PDB entry 3HOV | X-ray diffraction, 3.50 A resolution | chains B and P of the 15 polymer chains in the assembly

== Chain B ==
Name: DNA-directed RNA polymerase II subunit RPB2
Source organism: Saccharomyces cerevisiae
Notes: EC 2.7.7.6
Reference sequence: P08518 (RPB2_YEAST); residues 1-1224 here = UniProt positions 1-1224
Chain sequence (1224 residues; numbered 1 to 1224; the number before each row is that of its first residue):
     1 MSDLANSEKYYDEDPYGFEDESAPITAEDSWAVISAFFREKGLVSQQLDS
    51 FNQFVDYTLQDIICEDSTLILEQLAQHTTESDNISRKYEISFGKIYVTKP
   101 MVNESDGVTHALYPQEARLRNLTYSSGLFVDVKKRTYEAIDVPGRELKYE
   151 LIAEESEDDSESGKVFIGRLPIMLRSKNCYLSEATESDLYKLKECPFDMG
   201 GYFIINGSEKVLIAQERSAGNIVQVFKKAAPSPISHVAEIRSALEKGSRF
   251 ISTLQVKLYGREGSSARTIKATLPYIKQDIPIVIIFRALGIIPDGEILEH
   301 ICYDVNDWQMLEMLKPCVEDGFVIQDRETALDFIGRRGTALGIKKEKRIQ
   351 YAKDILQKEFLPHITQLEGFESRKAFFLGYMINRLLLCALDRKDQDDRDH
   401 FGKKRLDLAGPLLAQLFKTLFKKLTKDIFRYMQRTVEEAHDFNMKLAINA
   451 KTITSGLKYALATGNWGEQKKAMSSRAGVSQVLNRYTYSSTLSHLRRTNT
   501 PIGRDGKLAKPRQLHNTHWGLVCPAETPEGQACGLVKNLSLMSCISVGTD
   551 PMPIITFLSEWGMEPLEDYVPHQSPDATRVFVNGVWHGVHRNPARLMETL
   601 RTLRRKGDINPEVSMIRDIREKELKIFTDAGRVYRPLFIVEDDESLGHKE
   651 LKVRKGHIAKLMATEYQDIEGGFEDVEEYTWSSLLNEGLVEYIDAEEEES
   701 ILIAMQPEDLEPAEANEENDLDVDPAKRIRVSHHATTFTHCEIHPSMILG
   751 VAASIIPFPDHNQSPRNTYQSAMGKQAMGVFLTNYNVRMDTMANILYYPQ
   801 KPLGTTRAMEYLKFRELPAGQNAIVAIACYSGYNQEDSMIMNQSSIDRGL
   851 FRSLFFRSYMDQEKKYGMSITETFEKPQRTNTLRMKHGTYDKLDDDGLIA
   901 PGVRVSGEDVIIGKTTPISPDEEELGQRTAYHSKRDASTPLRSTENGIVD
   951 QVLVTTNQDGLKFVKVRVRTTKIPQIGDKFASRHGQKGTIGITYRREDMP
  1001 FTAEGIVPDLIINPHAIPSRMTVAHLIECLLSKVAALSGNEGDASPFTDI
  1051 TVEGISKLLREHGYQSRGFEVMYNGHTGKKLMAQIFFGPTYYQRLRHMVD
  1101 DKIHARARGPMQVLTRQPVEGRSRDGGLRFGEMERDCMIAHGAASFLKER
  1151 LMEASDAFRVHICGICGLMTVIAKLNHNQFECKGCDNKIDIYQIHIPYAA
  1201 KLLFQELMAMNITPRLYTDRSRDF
Disordered / not traced: 1-19, 71-89, 135-163, 337-344, 438-445, 471, 503-507, 669-677, 716-721, 881-883, 920-932
Metal / ion sites: Zn2+: Cys1163, Cys1166, Cys1182, Cys1185

== Chain P ==
Molecule: 17-nt RNA strand
Sequence (17 nucleotides; each row starts with the number of its first residue; numbers below 1 keep their minus sign (U-6 is residue -6)):
    -6 UGCAUUUCGACCAGGCA
Disordered / not traced: -6 to 0

== How chain B and chain P interact ==
Pairs across the interface - 10 pairs, chain B then chain P:
  Ala477(B) - A6(P)  sugar contact
  Gln481(B) - G7(P)  sugar contact
  Gln776(B) - C9(P)  sugar contact
  Gln776(B) - A10(P)  phosphate contact
  Lys979(B) - A10(P)  salt bridge to the phosphate
  His1097(B) - C9(P)  sugar contact
  Met1111(B) - C1(P)  sugar contact
  Gln1112(B) - G2(P)  hydrogen bond to the phosphate
  Val1113(B) - C1(P)  sugar contact
  Arg1124(B) - G2(P)  salt bridge to the phosphate
Interface residues without a listed pair, chain B (15 interface residues in all): Gly478, Gln531, Ala772, Met773, Arg884, Lys987
Interface residues without a listed pair, chain P (7 interface residues in all): C5

== Summary ==
The interface between chain B and chain P involves 15 residues on one side and 7 on the other, with 1 hydrogen
bond and 2 salt bridges. Among the polar pairs are Gln1112(B)-G2(P), Lys979(B)-A10(P) and Arg1124(B)-G2(P).
Here chain B is DNA-directed RNA polymerase II subunit RPB2 (Saccharomyces cerevisiae) and chain P is a 17-nt
RNA strand. Entry 3HOV (Complete RNA polymerase II elongation complex II) was determined by X-ray diffraction,
deposited together with 3HOU, 3HOW, 3HOX, 3HOY and 3HOZ.
